Entry 8BLR (X-ray diffraction, 1.40 A resolution); this record covers chain A.

Chain A:
Name: GTPase KRas, N-terminally processed
Source organism: Homo sapiens
Notes: engineered mutation(s): G13D
Reference sequence: P01116 (RASK_HUMAN); residues 2-169 here = UniProt positions 2-169
Chain sequence (170 residues; each row starts with the number of its first residue; numbering starts at 0):
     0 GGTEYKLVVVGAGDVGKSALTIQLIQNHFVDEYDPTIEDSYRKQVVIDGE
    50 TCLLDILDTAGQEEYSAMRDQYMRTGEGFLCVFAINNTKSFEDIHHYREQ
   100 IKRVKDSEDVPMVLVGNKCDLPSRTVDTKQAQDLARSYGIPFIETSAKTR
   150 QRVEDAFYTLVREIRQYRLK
Unresolved in the structure: 0-1
Differences from the reference sequence: expression tag (0-1); variant Asp13 (Gly in P01116)
Ligand contacts: GDP (guanosine-5'-diphosphate): Ala11, Gly12, Asp13, Val14, Gly15, Lys16, Ser17, Ala18, Asp57, Asn116, Lys117, Asp119, Leu120, Ser145, Ala146, Lys147
UniProt features mapped onto this chain:
  - region: Tyr166 to Lys169 (Hypervariable region)
  - motif: Tyr32 to Tyr40 (Effector region)
  - binding site (GTP): Gly10 to Gly12, Val14 to Ala18, Val29 to Thr35, Ala59, Gly60, Asn116 to Asp119
  - modified residue: Thr2 (N-acetylthreonine), Lys104 (N6-acetyllysine)
  - glycosylation: Thr35 (Microbial infection: O-linked (Glc) threonine)
  - natural variant: Lys5 (K5E: In NS3; K5N: In GASC), Gly10 (G10GG: In AML), Gly12 (G12A: In colorectal cancer samples; G12C: In lung carcinoma; G12D: In GASC, JMML and SFM; G12R: In lung cancer and bladder cancer; G12S: In GASC and JMML; G12V: In GASC), Asp13 (G13D: In GASC, JMML and OES; this construct carries the variant), Val14 (V14I: In NS3), Leu19 (L19F: In OES), Gln22 (Q22E: In CFC2; Q22R: In NS3), Pro34 (P34L: In NS3; P34Q: In NS3; P34R: In CFC2), Ile36 (I36M: In NS3), Thr58 (T58I: In NS3), Ala59 (A59T: In GASC), Gly60 (G60R: In CFC2; G60S: In NS3), 5 further natural variant entries in UniProt
  - mutagenesis: Asp38 (D38A: Decreased interaction with MAPKAP1/SIN1), Tyr40 (Y40A: Decreased interaction with MAPKAP1/SIN1), Gln61 (Q61L: Promotes GTP binding)
Reported in the primary citation:
  - conformationally variable residues (loop rearrangement): Asp30 to Tyr40, Asp57, Gln61, Glu63

In short:
Ligands of chain A: GDP. From UniProt: 21 GTP-binding residues and 3 mutagenesis sites. From the paper:
conformational variability at Asp30, Asp57 and Gln61 among others.
Chain A is GTPase KRas, N-terminally processed (Homo sapiens); the structure, G13D mutant of KRAS4b (2-169)
bound to GDP with the switch-I in fully open conformation, was determined by X-ray diffraction, deposited
together with 8CPR.
